7K0M - chains A and B of the 8 polymer chains in the assembly; structure by electron microscopy, 2.90 A resolution.

# Chain A
Molecule: Serine palmitoyltransferase 1
Organism: Homo sapiens
Notes: EC 2.3.1.50
UniProtKB: O15269 (SPTC1_HUMAN); numbering as in UniProt (aligned over 1-473)
Amino-acid sequence (473 residues; row label = number of the first residue in the row):
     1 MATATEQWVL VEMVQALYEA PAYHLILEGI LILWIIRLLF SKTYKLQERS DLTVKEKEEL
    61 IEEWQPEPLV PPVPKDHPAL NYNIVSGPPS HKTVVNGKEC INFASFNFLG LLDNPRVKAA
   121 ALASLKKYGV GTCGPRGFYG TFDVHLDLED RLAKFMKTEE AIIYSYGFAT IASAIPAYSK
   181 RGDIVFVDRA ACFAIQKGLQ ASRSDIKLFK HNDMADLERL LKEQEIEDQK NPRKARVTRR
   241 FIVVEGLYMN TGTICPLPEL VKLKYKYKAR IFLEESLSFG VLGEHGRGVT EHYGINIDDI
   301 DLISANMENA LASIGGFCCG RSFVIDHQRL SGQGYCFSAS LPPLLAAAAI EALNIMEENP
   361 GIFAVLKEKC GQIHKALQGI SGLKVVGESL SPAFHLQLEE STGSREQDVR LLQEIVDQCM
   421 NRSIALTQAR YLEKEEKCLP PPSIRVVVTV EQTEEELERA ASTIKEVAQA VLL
Disordered / not traced: 1-9
Curated features (UniProtKB/Swiss-Prot):
  - modified residue: Tyr164 (Phosphotyrosine)
  - natural variant: Ala20 (A20S: In ALS27), Tyr23 (Y23F: In ALS27), Leu38 (L38R: In ALS27; uncertain significance), Leu39 (deletion: In ALS27), Phe40 to Ser41 (deletion: In ALS27), Cys133 (C133W: In HSAN1A; C133Y: In HSAN1A), Val144 (V144D: In HSAN1A), Arg239 (R239W: In a breast cancer sample), Ala310 (A310G: Found in a patient with HSAN1A; uncertain significance), Ser331 (S331F: In HSAN1A; S331Y: In ALS27 and HSAN1A), Ala352 (A352V: In HSAN1A), Gly387 (G387A: Does not affect catalytic activity towards serine)
  - mutagenesis: Phe138 (F138A: Decreased catalytic activity with L-serine and palmitoyl-CoA as substrates), Tyr164 (Y164F: Increased serine palmitoyltransferase activity and sphingolipid content), Phe337 (F337A: Strongly decreased catalytic activity with L-serine and palmitoyl-CoA as substrates), Ser338 (S338A: Decreased catalytic activity with L-serine and palmitoyl-CoA as substrates)
Reported in the primary citation:
  - self-association interface (contacts with another copy of this molecule); pairs are residue here / residue on that copy: Ile30-Ile30 (hydrophobic contact), Ile26, Ile30
  - disease-associated variants - A20S, S331F, S331Y: decreased binding to ORM1-like protein 3 (proposed by the authors, not directly observed)
  - disease-associated variants - A20S, S331F, S331Y (proposed by the authors, not directly observed)
  - post-translational modification sites: Tyr164 (citing earlier work)

# Chain B
Molecule: Serine palmitoyltransferase 2
Organism: Homo sapiens
Notes: EC 2.3.1.50
UniProtKB: O15270 (SPTC2_HUMAN); numbering as in UniProt (aligned over 1-544)
Amino-acid sequence (544 residues; each row starts with the number of its first residue):
     1 MRPEPGGCCC RRTVRANGCV ANGEVRNGYV RSSAAAAAAA AAGQIHHVTQ NGGLYKRPFN
    61 EAFEETPMLV AVLTYVGYGV LTLFGYLRDF LRYWRIEKCH HATEREEQKD FVSLYQDFEN
   121 FYTRNLYMRI RDNWNRPICS VPGARVDIME RQSHDYNWSF KYTGNIIKGV INMGSYNYLG
   181 FARNTGSCQE AAAKVLEEYG AGVCSTRQEI GNLDKHEELE ELVARFLGVE AAMAYGMGFA
   241 TNSMNIPALV GKGCLILSDE LNHASLVLGA RLSGATIRIF KHNNMQSLEK LLKDAIVYGQ
   301 PRTRRPWKKI LILVEGIYSM EGSIVRLPEV IALKKKYKAY LYLDEAHSIG ALGPTGRGVV
   361 EYFGLDPEDV DVMMGTFTKS FGASGGYIGG KKELIDYLRT HSHSAVYATS LSPPVVEQII
   421 TSMKCIMGQD GTSLGKECVQ QLAENTRYFR RRLKEMGFII YGNEDSPVVP LMLYMPAKIG
   481 AFGREMLKRN IGVVVVGFPA TPIIESRARF CLSAAHTKEI LDTALKEIDE VGDLLQLKYS
   541 RHRL
Disordered / not traced: 1-52
Modified / non-standard residues: Lys379 ((2S)-2-amino-6-[[3-hydroxy-2-methyl-5-(phosphonooxymethyl)pyridin-4-yl]methylideneamino]hexanoic acid; LLP)
Curated features (UniProtKB/Swiss-Prot):
  - modified residue: Lys379 (N6-(pyridoxal phosphate)lysine)
  - natural variant: Ala182 (A182P: In HSAN1C), Arg183 (R183W: In HSAN1C), Val359 (V359M: In HSAN1C loss of normal activity as measured by reduced formation of sphinganine), Gly382 (G382V: In HSAN1C), Ile504 (I504F: In HSAN1C loss of normal activity as measured by reduced formation of sphinganine)
  - mutagenesis: Tyr122 (Y122A: Decreased catalytic activity with L-serine and palmitoyl-CoA as substrates. Does not affect the negative regulation by OMRDL3 and ceramides), Leu126 (L126W: Some decrease in catalytic activity with L-serine and palmitoyl-CoA as substrates), Ile130 (I130W: Loss of catalytic activity with L-serine and palmitoyl-CoA as substrates), Trp134 (W134A: Loss of catalytic activity with L-serine and palmitoyl-CoA as substrates), Tyr176 (Y176A: Loss of catalytic activity with L-serine and palmitoyl-CoA as substrates), Ser258 (S258R: Loss of catalytic activity with L-serine and palmitoyl-CoA as substrates), Arg302 (R302A: Reduces the dimerization propensity with SPTLC1; reduces the dimerization propensity with SPTLC1; when associated with A-305. Does not impair enzymatic activity ...), Arg304 (R304A: Reduces the dimerization propensity with SPTLC1; when associated with A-302 and A-304. Does not impair enzymatic activity; when associated with A-302 and A-304), Arg305 (R305A: Reduces the dimerization propensity with SPTLC1; when associated with A-302 and A-304. Does not impair enzymatic activity; when associated with A-302 and A-304), Met320 (M320Q: Decreased catalytic activity with L-serine and palmitoyl-CoA as substrates), Thr378 (T378A: Decreased catalytic activity with L-serine and palmitoyl-CoA as substrates), Lys379 (K379A: Loss of catalytic activity with L-serine and palmitoyl-CoA as substrates), 3 further mutagenesis entries in UniProt
Reported in the primary citation:
  - disease-associated variants - I504F: decreased binding to ORM1-like protein 3 (proposed by the authors, not directly observed)
  - disease-associated variants - I504F (proposed by the authors, not directly observed)
  - mutagenesis - R302A/R304A/R305A: unchanged catalytic activity

# Interface between chain A and chain B
Residue-residue contacts - 154 pairs, chain A then chain B:
  Lys57(A) with Tyr298(B)
  Ile61(A) with Ile296(B), hydrophobic; Tyr337(B), hydrophobic; Lys338(B), hydrogen bond (backbone-side chain)
  Glu62(A) with Lys338(B)
  Trp64(A) with Pro306(B); Trp307(B), hydrogen bond (side chain-backbone); Ile310(B), hydrophobic; Tyr337(B); Lys338(B), hydrogen bond (backbone-side chain)
  Gln65(A) with Lys338(B)
  Pro66(A) with Lys338(B)
  Glu67(A) with Lys308(B), hydrogen bond (backbone-backbone); Lys309(B); Tyr340(B), hydrogen bond (backbone-side chain)
  Pro68(A) with Lys309(B); Tyr340(B)
  Leu69(A) with Lys309(B); Tyr340(B)
  Val70(A) with Leu394(B), hydrophobic; Tyr397(B), hydrophobic
  Pro71(A) with Tyr397(B)
  His77(A) with Thr400(B)
  Ala79(A) with Gln208(B)
  Leu80(A) with Asp396(B); Thr400(B)
  Tyr82(A) with Arg207(B); Gln208(B); Asn212(B); Arg399(B), hydrogen bond (side chain-backbone)
  Asn83(A) with Asn212(B), hydrogen bond (backbone-side chain)
  Val85(A) with Ile210(B); Asn212(B), hydrogen bond (backbone-backbone); Leu213(B); Asp214(B)
  Gly87(A) with Tyr199(B); Leu213(B)
  Pro88(A) with Glu198(B); Tyr199(B)
  Pro89(A) with Val203(B), hydrophobic; Leu213(B), hydrophobic
  Val95(A) with Ile210(B), hydrophobic
  Asn102(A) with Ile210(B)
  Ala104(A) with Ser205(B); Ile210(B), hydrophobic
  Ser105(A) with Cys204(B)
  Phe106(A) with Cys204(B), hydrogen bond (backbone-backbone); Glu209(B)
  Leu112(A) with Ala201(B); Gly202(B)
  Lys118(A) with Glu197(B), hydrogen bond (side chain-backbone); Glu198(B); Gly200(B)
  Ala121(A) with Leu196(B)
  Leu122(A) with Ala193(B), hydrophobic; Leu196(B)
  Leu125(A) with Ala193(B), hydrophobic
  Lys126(A) with Asn184(B); Gln189(B)
  Tyr128(A) with Cys139(B); Ser140(B); Val141(B)
  Val130(A) with Ala383(B), hydrophobic; Gln418(B)
  Gly131(A) with Gly382(B), hydrogen bond (backbone-backbone)
  Thr132(A) with Pro142(B)
  Cys133(A) with Ser175(B); Tyr176(B), hydrogen bond (backbone-backbone); Ala182(B), hydrophobic
  Gly134(A) with Tyr176(B)
  Pro135(A) with Tyr176(B)
  Arg136(A) with Asn135(B)
  Gly137(A) with Trp134(B); Asn135(B), hydrogen bond (backbone-backbone)
  Phe138(A) with Trp134(B); Val494(B), hydrophobic; Arg509(B)
  Tyr139(A) with Arg136(B), hydrogen bond; Ile138(B); Ile148(B), hydrophobic; Gly492(B); Val493(B), hydrogen bond (side chain-backbone)
  Thr141(A) with Arg136(B); Pro137(B); Ile138(B), hydrogen bond (backbone-backbone)
  Phe142(A) with Ile138(B); Ser140(B); Pro142(B), hydrophobic
  Asp143(A) with Ile138(B); Cys139(B)
  Leu146(A) with Tyr162(B)
  Tyr166(A) with Met237(B), hydrophobic; Ala240(B), hydrophobic; Met244(B), hydrophobic; Ser404(B); Ala408(B); Thr409(B)
  Phe168(A) with Met244(B), hydrophobic; Tyr407(B), hydrophobic
  Tyr178(A) with Tyr115(B)
  Phe193(A) with His403(B); Tyr407(B), hydrophobic
  Gln200(A) with Leu272(B), hydrogen bond (side chain-backbone)
  Arg236(A) with Val112(B)
  Thr238(A) with Val112(B)
  Arg239(A) with Val112(B); Ser113(B), hydrogen bond (side chain-backbone); Leu114(B), hydrogen bond (side chain-backbone); Tyr115(B); Gln116(B)
  Arg240(A) with Val112(B)
  Lys264(A) with Gln108(B)
  Tyr265(A) with Arg105(B), hydrogen bond
  Lys268(A) with Asp110(B), salt bridge; Phe111(B)
  Arg270(A) with Glu104(B), salt bridge; Phe111(B); Val112(B), hydrogen bond (side chain-backbone); Leu114(B)
  Asp298(A) with Arg105(B)
  Asp301(A) with Gln108(B), hydrogen bond
  Glu308(A) with Cys204(B), hydrogen bond (backbone-side chain); Thr409(B), hydrogen bond
  Ala312(A) with Ala201(B); Cys204(B), hydrophobic
  Ile314(A) with Gly202(B); Ser410(B)
  Arg321(A) with Thr103(B), hydrogen bond (side chain-backbone)
  Phe323(A) with Ala102(B); Tyr115(B), hydrogen bond (backbone-side chain)
  Val324(A) with Leu114(B), hydrophobic; Tyr115(B)
  His327(A) with Tyr115(B)
  Leu330(A) with Thr123(B)
  Gln333(A) with Phe239(B); Leu268(B)
  Gly334(A) with Met237(B)
  Phe337(A) with Phe239(B); His263(B); Ala264(B), hydrophobic
  Ser338(A) with Met237(B); Lys379(B)
  Ala339(A) with Thr378(B); Lys379(B)
  Leu345(A) with Ser412(B)
  Thr427(A) with Glu209(B)
  Arg430(A) with Gln208(B); Val406(B)
  Tyr431(A) with Tyr407(B)
  Leu432(A) with His403(B); Val406(B), hydrophobic; Tyr407(B), hydrogen bond (backbone-side chain)
  Glu436(A) with Tyr407(B), hydrogen bond
  Arg445(A) with Glu209(B), salt bridge
Other interface residues (no listed pair), chain A (103 interface residues in all): Leu52, Leu60, Ile84, Ser86, Asn107, Lys127, Gly129, Ala169, Lys197, Ala201, Arg203, Ala235, Val237, Phe241, Ala269, Asp299, Ser313, Pro342, Leu344, Ala425, Gln428, Glu435
Other interface residues (no listed pair), chain B (109 interface residues in all): Glu107, Tyr127, Met149, Gly174, Asn177, Arg183, Ala192, Glu217, Met233, Gly236, Leu249, Arg271, Val297, Met320, Asp371, Val372, Ser384, Glu393, His401, Ala405, Pro414, Val415

# Overview
Chain A and chain B form an interface of 103 and 109 residues respectively, with 28 hydrogen bonds and 3 salt
bridges. Polar contacts include Lys268(A)-Asp110(B), Arg270(A)-Glu104(B) and Arg445(A)-Glu209(B). From the
paper: A20S, S331F and S331Y of chain A reduce binding to ORM1-like protein 3; a modification site at
Tyr164(A); 5 substitutions were tested in all.
Here chain A is Serine palmitoyltransferase 1 and chain B is Serine palmitoyltransferase 2, both from Homo
sapiens. Entry 7K0M (Human serine palmitoyltransferase complex SPTLC1/SPLTC2/ssSPTa/ORMDL3, class 1) was
determined by electron microscopy together with 7K0I, 7K0J, 7K0K, 7K0L, 7K0N, 7K0O, 7K0P and 7K0Q from the
same study.
